Entry 8IHG (X-ray diffraction, 2.86 A resolution); this record covers chains A and C of the 4 polymer chains in the assembly.

[Chain A (and C)]
Name: 2-aminophenol 1,6-dioxygenase beta subunit
From: Pseudomonas sp
Notes: EC 1.13.11.74; chain C of this document is another copy of the same molecule, construct and numbering; everything in this record applies to it too
Reference sequence: O33477 (AMNB_PSESP); residue numbers follow UniProt; this construct covers 1-305
Chain sequence (305 residues; each row starts with the number of its first residue):
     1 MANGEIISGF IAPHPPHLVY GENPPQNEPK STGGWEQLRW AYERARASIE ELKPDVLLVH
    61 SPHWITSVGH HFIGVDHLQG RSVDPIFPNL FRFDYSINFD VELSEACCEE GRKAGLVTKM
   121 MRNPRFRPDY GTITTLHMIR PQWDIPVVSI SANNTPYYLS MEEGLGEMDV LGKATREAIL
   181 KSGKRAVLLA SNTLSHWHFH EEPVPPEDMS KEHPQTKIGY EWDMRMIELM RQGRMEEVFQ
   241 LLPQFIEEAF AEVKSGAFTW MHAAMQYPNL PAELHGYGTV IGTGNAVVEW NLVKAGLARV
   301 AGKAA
Unresolved in the structure: 1, 302-305 (chain C: 1-2, 302-305)
Swiss-Prot annotation at these positions:
  - binding site (Fe cation): His-14, His-63, His-196

[Chain A / chain C interface]
Contacting residue pairs - 40 pairs, chain A then chain C:
  Trp-35(A) with Tyr-220(C)
  Glu-36(A) with Tyr-220(C), hydrogen bond; Met-224(C)
  Gln-37(A) with Gln-37(C); Gly-276(C); Tyr-277(C)
  Trp-40(A) with Met-224(C), hydrophobic; Ile-227(C), hydrophobic; Glu-228(C), hydrogen bond; Arg-231(C); Leu-274(C), hydrophobic
  Arg-44(A) with Arg-44(C); Glu-273(C), salt bridge; Leu-274(C), hydrogen bond (side chain-backbone)
  Asp-208(A) with Lys-217(C)
  Met-209(A) with Pro-214(C); Tyr-220(C)
  Ser-210(A) with His-213(C), hydrogen bond (backbone-side chain); Pro-214(C); Thr-216(C); Lys-217(C)
  Glu-212(A) with His-213(C)
  His-213(A) with Ser-210(C), hydrogen bond (side chain-backbone); Glu-212(C)
  Pro-214(A) with Met-209(C); Ser-210(C)
  Lys-217(A) with Asp-208(C); Ser-210(C)
  Tyr-220(A) with Glu-36(C), hydrogen bond; Met-209(C), hydrophobic
  Met-224(A) with Glu-36(C); Trp-40(C), hydrophobic
  Ile-227(A) with Trp-40(C), hydrophobic
  Glu-228(A) with Trp-40(C), hydrogen bond
  Arg-231(A) with Trp-40(C)
  Glu-273(A) with Arg-44(C), salt bridge
  Leu-274(A) with Trp-40(C), hydrophobic; Arg-44(C), hydrogen bond (backbone-side chain)
  His-275(A) with Arg-44(C)
  Tyr-277(A) with Gln-37(C)
Interface residues without a listed pair, chain A (27 interface residues in all): Thr-32, Gly-34, Glu-43, Gln-215, Thr-216, Gly-276
Interface residues without a listed pair, chain C (26 interface residues in all): Trp-35, Glu-43, Pro-205, Glu-221, His-275

[In short]
The interface between chain A and chain C involves 27 residues on one side and 26 on the other, with 8
hydrogen bonds and 2 salt bridges. Among the polar pairs are Arg-44(A)/Glu-273(C), Glu-36(A)/Tyr-220(C) and
Trp-40(A)/Glu-228(C).
Both chains are 2-aminophenol 1,6-dioxygenase beta subunit (Pseudomonas sp). Entry 8IHG (Crystal structure of
aminophenol dioxygenase from Pseudomonas species AP-3) was determined by X-ray diffraction.
